7ZRM - chains D and B of the 4 polymer chains in the assembly; structure by electron microscopy, 3.70 A resolution.

== Chain D ==
Name: Potassium-transporting ATPase KdpF subunit
Organism: Escherichia coli
UniProtKB: P36937 (KDPF_ECOLI); numbering as in UniProt (aligned over 1-27)
Sequence (27 residues; row label = number of the first residue in the row):
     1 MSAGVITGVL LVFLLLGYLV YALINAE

== Chain B ==
Name: Potassium-transporting ATPase ATP-binding subunit
Organism: Escherichia coli
Notes: EC 7.2.2.6
UniProtKB: P03960 (KDPB_ECOLI); residues 1-682 here = UniProt positions 1-682
Sequence (682 residues; row label = number of the first residue in the row):
     1 MSRKQLALFE PTLVVQALKE AVKKLNPQAQ WRNPVMFIVW IGSLLTTCIS IAMASGAMPG
    61 NALFSAAISG WLWITVLFAN FAEALAEGRS KAQANSLKGV KKTAFARKLR EPKYGAAADK
   121 VPADQLRKGD IVLVEAGDII PCDGEVIEGG ASVDESAITG EAAPVIRESG GDFASVTGGT
   181 RILSDWLVIE CSVNPGETFL DRMIAMVEGA QRRKTPNEIA LTILLIALTI VFLLATATLW
   241 PFSAWGGNAV SVTVLVALLV CLIPTTIGGL LSAIGVAGMS RMLGANVIAT SGRAVEAAGD
   301 VDVLLLDKTG TITLGNRQAS EFIPAQGVDE KTLADAAQLA SLADETPEGR SIVILAKQRF
   361 NLRERDVQSL HATFVPFTAQ SRMSGINIDN RMIRKGSVDA IRRHVEANGG HFPTDVDQKV
   421 DQVARQGATP LVVVEGSRVL GVIALKDIVK GGIKERFAQL RKMGIKTVMI TGDNRLTAAA
   481 IAAEAGVDDF LAEATPEAKL ALIRQYQAEG RLVAMTGDGT NDAPALAQAD VAVAMNSGTQ
   541 AAKEAGNMVD LDSNPTKLIE VVHIGKQMLM TRGSLTTFSI ANDVAKYFAI IPAAFAATYP
   601 QLNALNIMCL HSPDSAILSA VIFNALIIVF LIPLALKGVS YKPLTASAML RRNLWIYGLG
   661 GLLVPFIGIK VIDLLLTVCG LV
Not modelled in the structure: 1-6
Differences from the reference sequence: engineered mutation A162 (Ser in P03960)
Modified residues: D307 (aspartyl phosphate; PHD)
Bound ions: Mg2+ near D307 (its only coordinating residue here)
Residues lining bound ligands: ADP (adenosine-5'-diphosphate): D172, D307, T309, R317, T346, E348, F377, R382, M383, S384, K395, G396, S397, P430, L431, G472, D473
Curated features (UniProtKB/Swiss-Prot):
  - active site: D307 (4-aspartylphosphate intermediate)
  - binding site (ATP): D344, E348, F377 to S384, K395
  - binding site (Mg(2+)): D518, D522
  - mutagenesis: D300 (D300E/N: Does not affect formation of the phosphorylated intermediate), D307 (D307E/N/Q: Unable to form a phosphorylated intermediate and lacks ATPase activity), F377 (F377A: Loss of ATPase activity; F377Y: Slight decrease in ATPase activity), S384 (S384A/T: Decrease in ATPase activity), K395 (K395A: Strong decrease in ATPase activity), D399 (D399A: Decrease in ATPase activity)
From the paper describing this entry:
  - post-translational modification sites: D307
  - catalytic residues: D307
  - Mg2+ coordination: D307

== Chain D / chain B interface ==
Contacting residue pairs (22):
  V12(D) - A237(B)  hydrophobic
  L15(D) - I38(B)  hydrophobic
  L15(D) - I41(B)  hydrophobic
  L15(D) - L233(B)  hydrophobic
  L16(D) - I230(B)  hydrophobic
  L16(D) - L233(B)  hydrophobic
  L16(D) - L234(B)  hydrophobic
  Y18(D) - W31(B)  hydrogen bond (side chain-backbone)
  Y18(D) - P34(B)
  Y18(D) - F37(B)  hydrophobic
  L19(D) - I38(B)  hydrophobic
  L19(D) - I226(B)
  L19(D) - T229(B)
  L19(D) - I230(B)  hydrophobic
  L19(D) - L233(B)  hydrophobic
  A22(D) - P34(B)  hydrophobic
  A22(D) - I226(B)
  L23(D) - I223(B)
  L23(D) - I226(B)  hydrophobic
  A26(D) - I219(B)  hydrophobic
  A26(D) - I223(B)  hydrophobic
  E27(D) - I219(B)
Interface residues without a listed pair, chain D (11 interface residues in all): V5, V20
Interface residues without a listed pair, chain B (17 interface residues in all): Q30, N33, A227, W240

== Summary ==
11 residues of chain D face 17 of chain B across their interface; the contacts include 1 hydrogen bond. The
hydrogen-bonded pair is Y18(D)-W31(B). Ligands of chain B: ADP. From the paper: the catalytic residue D307(B);
Mg2+ coordination by D307(B).
Chain D is Potassium-transporting ATPase KdpF subunit and chain B is Potassium-transporting ATPase ATP-binding
subunit, both from Escherichia coli; the structure, Cryo-EM map of the unphosphorylated KdpFABC complex in the
E1-P_ADP conformation, under turnover conditions, was determined by electron microscopy, deposited together
with 7ZRD, 7ZRE, 7ZRG, 7ZRH, 7ZRI, 7ZRJ, 7ZRK and 7ZRL.
